PDB entry 2WFI | X-ray diffraction, 0.75 A resolution | chain A

# Chain A
Molecule: Peptidyl-prolyl cis-trans isomerase G
Source organism: Homo sapiens
Notes: EC 5.2.1.8; fragment: ppiase domain, residues 1-177
UniProt: Q13427 (PPIG_HUMAN); residue numbers follow UniProt; this construct covers 1-177
Chain sequence (179 residues; each row starts with the number of its first residue; numbers below 1 keep their minus sign (Gly-1 is residue -1)):
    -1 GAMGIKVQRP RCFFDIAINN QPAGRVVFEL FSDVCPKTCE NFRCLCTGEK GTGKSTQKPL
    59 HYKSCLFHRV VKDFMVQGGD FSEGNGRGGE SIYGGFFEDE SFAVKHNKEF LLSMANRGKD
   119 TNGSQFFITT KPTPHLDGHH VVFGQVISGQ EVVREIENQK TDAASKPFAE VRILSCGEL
Unresolved in the structure: -1 to 5
Construct notes: cloning artifact (-1 to 0)
Modified / non-standard residues: Cys63 (cysteinesulfonic acid; OCS)

# Overview
Chain A is Peptidyl-prolyl cis-trans isomerase G (Homo sapiens); the structure, Atomic resolution crystal
structure of the PPIase domain of human cyclophilin G, was determined by X-ray diffraction, deposited together
with 2WFJ.
